Entry 5FGE (X-ray diffraction, 2.60 A resolution); this record covers chains F and G of the 28 polymer chains in the assembly.

Chain F:
Name: Probable proteasome subunit alpha type-7
Source organism: Saccharomyces cerevisiae (strain ATCC 204508 / S288c)
Notes: EC 3.4.25.1
UniProtKB: P21242 (PSA7_YEAST); residues -3 to 284 here correspond to UniProt positions 1-288 (UniProt number = residue number + 4)
Chain sequence (288 residues; row label = number of the first residue in the row; numbers below 1 keep their minus sign (Met-3 is residue -3)):
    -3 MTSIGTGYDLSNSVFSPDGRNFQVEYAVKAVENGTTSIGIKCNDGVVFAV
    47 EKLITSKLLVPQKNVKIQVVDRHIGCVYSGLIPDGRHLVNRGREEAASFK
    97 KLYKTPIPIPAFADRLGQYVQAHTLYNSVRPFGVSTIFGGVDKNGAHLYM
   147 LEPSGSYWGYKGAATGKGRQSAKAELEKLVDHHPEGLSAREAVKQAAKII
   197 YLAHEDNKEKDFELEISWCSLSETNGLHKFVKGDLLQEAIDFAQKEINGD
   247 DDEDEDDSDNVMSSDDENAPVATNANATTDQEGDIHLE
Unresolved in the structure: -3 to 1, 245-284
UniProt features mapped onto this chain:
  - modified residue: Thr-2 (N-acetylthreonine)

Chain G:
Name: Proteasome subunit alpha type-1
Source organism: Saccharomyces cerevisiae (strain ATCC 204508 / S288c)
Notes: EC 3.4.25.1
UniProtKB: P21243 (PSA1_YEAST); residues -8 to 243 here correspond to UniProt positions 1-252 (UniProt number = residue number + 9)
Chain sequence (252 residues; numbered -8 to 243; the number before each row is that of its first residue; numbers below 1 keep their minus sign (Met-8 is residue -8)):
    -8 MSGAAAASAAGYDRHITIFSPEGRLYQVEYAFKATNQTNINSLAVRGKDC
    42 TVVISQKKVPDKLLDPTTVSYIFCISRTIGMVVNGPIPDARNAALRAKAE
    92 AAEFRYKYGYDMPCDVLAKRMANLSQIYTQRAYMRPLGVILTFVSVDEEL
   142 GPSIYKTDPAGYYVGYKATATGPKQQEITTNLENHFKKSKIDHINEESWE
   192 KVVEFAITHMIDALGTEFSKNDLEVGVATKDKFFTLSAENIEERLVAIAE
   242 QD
Unresolved in the structure: -8 to 1, 243
Metal / ion sites: Mg2+: Thr8, Tyr119, Arg122, Met125

Chain F / chain G interface:
Pairs across the interface - 60 pairs, chain F then chain G:
  Thr2(F) - His6(G)  hydrogen bond (backbone-side chain)
  Gly3(F) - His6(G)
  Tyr4(F) - Arg5(G)
  Tyr4(F) - His6(G)
  Tyr4(F) - Tyr21(G)
  Ser9(F) - Arg126(G)
  Val10(F) - His6(G)
  Val10(F) - Gln18(G)
  Phe11(F) - Gln18(G)  hydrogen bond (backbone-side chain)
  Phe11(F) - Tyr21(G)
  Phe11(F) - Ala22(G)  hydrophobic
  Phe11(F) - Ala25(G)  hydrophobic
  Phe11(F) - Arg126(G)
  Phe11(F) - Pro127(G)
  Ser12(F) - Tyr21(G)
  Pro13(F) - Tyr21(G)  hydrophobic
  Pro13(F) - Lys24(G)  hydrogen bond (backbone-side chain)
  Asp14(F) - Lys24(G)
  Gly15(F) - Tyr21(G)
  Gly15(F) - Ala25(G)
  Lys37(F) - Asp56(G)  salt bridge
  Gln114(F) - Arg82(G)  hydrogen bond (side chain-backbone)
  Gln114(F) - Asn83(G)
  Gln114(F) - Leu86(G)
  Gln117(F) - Pro79(G)
  Gln117(F) - Asp80(G)
  Gln117(F) - Asn83(G)  hydrogen bond
  Gln117(F) - Arg126(G)
  Thr120(F) - Arg126(G)  hydrogen bond (backbone-side chain)
  Leu121(F) - Tyr124(G)
  Leu121(F) - Arg126(G)
  Leu121(F) - Leu128(G)  hydrophobic
  Tyr122(F) - Tyr124(G)
  Tyr122(F) - Met125(G)  hydrophobic
  Ser150(F) - Pro79(G)
  Gly151(F) - Pro79(G)
  Ser152(F) - Ile78(G)
  Ser152(F) - Pro79(G)
  Tyr153(F) - Arg82(G)  hydrogen bond (backbone-side chain)
  Trp154(F) - Leu55(G)  hydrophobic
  Trp154(F) - Thr59(G)
  Trp154(F) - Val60(G)  hydrophobic
  Trp154(F) - Ser61(G)
  Trp154(F) - Tyr62(G)
  Trp154(F) - Ile78(G)  hydrophobic
  Trp154(F) - Arg82(G)
  Gly155(F) - Leu55(G)
  Gly155(F) - Asp56(G)  hydrogen bond (backbone-backbone)
  Gly155(F) - Thr59(G)  hydrogen bond (backbone-side chain)
  Tyr156(F) - Leu54(G)
  Tyr156(F) - Leu55(G)
  Tyr156(F) - Asp56(G)
  Lys157(F) - Lys53(G)
  Lys157(F) - Leu54(G)  hydrogen bond (backbone-backbone)
  Lys157(F) - Leu55(G)
  Gly158(F) - Leu54(G)
  Leu172(F) - Leu54(G)
  Glu173(F) - Leu54(G)
  Val176(F) - Leu54(G)  hydrophobic
  Asp177(F) - Lys53(G)  salt bridge
Interface residues without a listed pair, chain F (32 interface residues in all): Asp110, Tyr145, Lys169
Interface residues without a listed pair, chain G (29 interface residues in all): Asp52, Pro57, Gly129

Summary:
32 residues of chain F face 29 of chain G across their interface; the contacts include 10 hydrogen bonds and 2
salt bridges. Polar pairs include Lys37(F)-Asp56(G), Asp177(F)-Lys53(G) and Thr2(F)-His6(G). The Mg2+ site is
built by Thr8(G), Tyr119(G), Arg122(G) and Met125(G).
Chain F is Probable proteasome subunit alpha type-7 and chain G is Proteasome subunit alpha type-1, both from
Saccharomyces cerevisiae (strain ATCC 204508 / S288c); the structure, Yeast 20S proteasome beta5-H(-2)T-T1A
double mutant in complex with Carfilzomib, was determined by X-ray diffraction, deposited together with 5CZ4,
5CZ5, 5CZ6, 5CZ7, 5CZ8, 5CZ9 and 16 further entries.
